Entry 8JXR (electron microscopy, 3.57 A resolution); this record covers chains B and H of the 5 polymer chains in the assembly.

[Chain B]
Protein: NBA3
From: Homo sapiens
Sequence (125 residues; each row starts with the number of its first residue):
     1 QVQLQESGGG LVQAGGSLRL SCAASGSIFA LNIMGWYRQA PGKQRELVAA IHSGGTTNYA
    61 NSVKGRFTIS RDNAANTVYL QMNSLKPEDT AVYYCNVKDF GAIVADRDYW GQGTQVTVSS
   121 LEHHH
Unresolved in the structure: 125

[Chain H]
Protein: Fab 8D3 heavy chain
From: Mus musculus
Notes: antibody fragment or engineered binder
Sequence (253 residues; each row starts with the number of its first residue; numbers below 1 keep their minus sign (Met-18 is residue -18)):
   -18 MDWTWRVFCL LAVAPGAHSD VQLVESGGGL VQPGKSLRLS CAASGFTFSN FGMHWVRQAP
    42 EMGLEWVAYI SSGSTTKYYG DTVKGRFTIS RDNPKNTLYL QMNSLRSEDT AMYYCARRPL
   102 YDGDYGYPMD YWGQGTSVTV SSASTKGPSV FPLAPSSKST SGGTAALGCL VKDYFPEPVT
   162 VSWNSGALTS GVHTFPAVLQ SSGLYSLSSV VTVPSSSLGT QTYICNVNHK PSNTKVDKKV
   222 EPKSCGSHHH HHH
Unresolved in the structure: -18 to 0, 137-145, 196-204, 221-234

[How chain B and chain H interact]
Pairs across the interface (16; chain B residue first):
  Lys43(B) with Asp62(H)
  Pro87(B) with Tyr59(H)
  Ser120(B) with Arg99(H), hydrogen bond (backbone-side chain)
  Leu121(B) with Arg99(H); Asp103(H); Gly104(H)
  Glu122(B) with Tyr50(H), hydrogen bond; Arg99(H), salt bridge; Tyr102(H); Asp103(H), hydrogen bond (backbone-side chain); Gly104(H), hydrogen bond (backbone-backbone); Asp105(H)
  His123(B) with Gly104(H); Asp105(H)
  His124(B) with Tyr102(H), hydrogen bond (backbone-side chain); Asp105(H), hydrogen bond (backbone-side chain)
Other interface residues (no listed pair), chain B (8 interface residues in all): Glu88
Other interface residues (no listed pair), chain H (9 interface residues in all): Lys65

[Summary]
8 residues of chain B and 9 residues of chain H are in contact; the contacts include 6 hydrogen bonds and 1
salt bridge. Among the polar pairs are Glu122(B)-Arg99(H), Ser120(B)-Arg99(H) and Glu122(B)-Tyr50(H).
Chain B is NBA3 (Homo sapiens) and chain H is Fab 8D3 heavy chain (Mus musculus); the structure, Structure of
nanobody-bound DRD1_LSD complex, was determined by electron microscopy together with 8JXS from the same study.
